Entry 3G83 (X-ray diffraction, 1.90 A resolution); this record covers chains B and C of the 3 polymer chains in the assembly.

Chain B (and C):
Molecule: Pulmonary surfactant-associated protein D
Source organism: Homo sapiens
Notes: chain C of this document is another copy of the same molecule, construct and numbering; everything in this record applies to it too
Reference sequence: P35247 (SFTPD_HUMAN); residues 203-355 here correspond to UniProt positions 223-375 (UniProt number = residue number + 20)
Chain sequence (160 residues; each row starts with the number of its first residue):
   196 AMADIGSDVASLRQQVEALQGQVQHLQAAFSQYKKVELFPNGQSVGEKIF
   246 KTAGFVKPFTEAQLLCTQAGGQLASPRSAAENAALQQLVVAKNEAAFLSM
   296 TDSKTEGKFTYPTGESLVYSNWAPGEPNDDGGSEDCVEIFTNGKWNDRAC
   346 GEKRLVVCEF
Not modelled in the structure: 196-204 (chain C: 196-205)
Construct notes: expression tag (196-202)
Cystine bridges: Cys261-Cys353, Cys331-Cys345
Residues lining bound ligands:
  - Ca2+ (CA), molecule 1: Asp297, Glu301, Asp324, Glu329, Asp330
  - Ca2+ (CA), molecule 2: Asp297, Glu301, Asp324, Asp330
  - Ca2+ (CA), molecule 3: Glu321, Asn323, Glu329, Asn341, Asp342
From the paper describing this entry:
  - binding site for alpha-D-mannopyranose: Asp325, Arg343
  - mutagenesis - R343A (I50=362 uM), R343K (I50 = 552 +/- 35 uM), R343V (7-fold): increased binding to alpha1-2 DM
  - mutagenesis - R343A, R343V (2 to 3-fold): increased binding to mannan
  - mutagenesis - R343V: unchanged binding to D-mannose
  - mutagenesis - R343A, R343V: increased binding to Phil82 IAV
  - mutagenesis - R343K: unchanged binding to IAV
  - mutagenesis - R343A, R343V: abolished binding to 246-05
  - mutagenesis - R343K: decreased binding to 246-05
  - mutagenesis - R343K: abolished binding to mannan
  - mutagenesis - R343A, R343V: increased binding to virus

How chain B and chain C interact:
Contacting residue pairs (38; chain B residue first):
  Leu207(B) - Arg208(C)
  Gln210(B) - Val211(C)
  Gln210(B) - Gln215(C)
  Val211(B) - Val211(C)  hydrophobic
  Leu214(B) - Gln215(C)
  Leu214(B) - Val218(C)  hydrophobic
  Gln217(B) - Val218(C)
  Gln217(B) - Gln219(C)  hydrogen bond
  Gln217(B) - Gln222(C)  hydrogen bond
  Val218(B) - Val218(C)  hydrophobic
  Leu221(B) - Gln222(C)
  Leu221(B) - Phe225(C)  hydrophobic
  Ala224(B) - Phe225(C)  hydrophobic
  Phe225(B) - Phe225(C)
  Gln227(B) - Glu242(C)  hydrogen bond (side chain-backbone)
  Gln227(B) - Ile244(C)
  Gln227(B) - Phe355(C)  hydrogen bond (side chain-backbone)
  Tyr228(B) - Phe225(C)  hydrophobic
  Tyr228(B) - Tyr228(C)
  Tyr228(B) - Lys229(C)
  Tyr228(B) - Glu232(C)
  Tyr228(B) - Leu233(C)
  Tyr228(B) - Ile244(C)  hydrophobic
  Lys230(B) - Phe355(C)
  Val231(B) - Glu232(C)
  Val231(B) - Ile244(C)  hydrophobic
  Val231(B) - Lys246(C)  hydrogen bond (backbone-side chain)
  Val231(B) - Phe355(C)  hydrophobic
  Glu232(B) - Tyr228(C)  hydrogen bond
  Glu232(B) - Glu232(C)
  Glu232(B) - Lys246(C)
  Phe234(B) - Lys246(C)  hydrogen bond (backbone-side chain)
  Phe234(B) - Ala248(C)  hydrophobic
  Phe234(B) - Ala264(C)  hydrophobic
  Phe234(B) - Cys353(C)  hydrophobic
  Phe234(B) - Phe355(C)  hydrophobic
  Pro235(B) - Ala248(C)  hydrophobic
  Lys287(B) - Phe250(C)
Interface residues without a listed pair, chain C (27 interface residues in all): Leu214, Leu221, Ser239, Lys243, Thr247, Leu260, Gly265, Val351

Overview:
Chain B and chain C form an interface of 17 and 27 residues respectively; the contacts include 7 hydrogen
bonds. Among the polar pairs are Gln217(B)-Gln219(C), Gln217(B)-Gln222(C) and Gln227(B)-Glu242(C). From the
paper: a binding site for alpha-D-mannopyranose at Asp325(B) and Arg343(B); R343A, R343K and R343V of chain B
increase binding to alpha1-2 DM.
Both chains are Pulmonary surfactant-associated protein D (Homo sapiens). Entry 3G83 (Crystal structure of the
trimeric neck and carbohydrate recognition domain of human surfactant protein D in ...) was determined by
X-ray diffraction together with 3G81 and 3G84 from the same study.
